6SEG - chains A and I of the 10 polymer chains in the assembly; structure by electron microscopy, 3.10 A resolution.

[Chain A]
Protein: Histone H3-like centromeric protein A
From: Homo sapiens
UniProtKB: P49450 (CENPA_HUMAN); residues 1-140 here = UniProt positions 1-140
Sequence (140 residues; row label = number of the first residue in the row):
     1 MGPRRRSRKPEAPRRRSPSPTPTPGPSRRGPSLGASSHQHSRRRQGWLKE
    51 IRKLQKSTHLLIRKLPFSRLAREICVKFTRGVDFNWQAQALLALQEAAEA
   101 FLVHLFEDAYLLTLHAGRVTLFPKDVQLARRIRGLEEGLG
Unresolved in the structure: 1-44, 140

[Chain I]
Molecule: 145-nt DNA strand
From: synthetic construct
Sequence (145 nucleotides; numbered -72 to 72; the number before each row is that of its first residue; numbers below 1 keep their minus sign (DA-72 is residue -72)):
   -72 ATCAGAATCCCGGTGCCGAGGCCGCTCAATTGGTCGTAGACAGCTCTAGC
   -22 ACCGCTTAAACGCACGTACGCGCTGTCCCCCGCGTTTTAACCGCCAAGGG
    28 GATTACTCCCTAGTCTCCAGGCACGTGTCAGATATATACATCGAT

[How chain A and chain I interact]
Pairs across the interface (13):
  Arg72(A) - DC-23(I)  salt bridge to the phosphate
  Asn85(A) - DG-24(I)  phosphate contact
  Asn85(A) - DC-23(I)  phosphate contact
  Trp86(A) - DG-24(I)  phosphate contact
  Trp86(A) - DC-23(I)  hydrogen bond to the phosphate
  Gln87(A) - DG-24(I)  phosphate contact
  Ala88(A) - DG-24(I)  hydrogen bond to the phosphate
  Arg118(A) - DG-3(I)  phosphate contact
  Val119(A) - DC-4(I)  sugar contact
  Val119(A) - DG-3(I)  hydrogen bond to the phosphate
  Thr120(A) - DG-3(I)  hydrogen bond to the phosphate
  Phe122(A) - DG-3(I)  phosphate contact
  Phe122(A) - DC-2(I)  phosphate contact
Other interface residues (no listed pair), chain A (11 interface residues in all): Arg63, Gly117
Other interface residues (no listed pair), chain I (7 interface residues in all): DA-14, DA-13

[Summary]
11 residues of chain A and 7 residues of chain I are in contact; the contacts include 4 hydrogen bonds and 1
salt bridge. Among the polar pairs are Trp86(A)-DC-23(I), Ala88(A)-DG-24(I) and Val119(A)-DG-3(I).
Chain A is Histone H3-like centromeric protein A (Homo sapiens) and chain I is a 145-nt DNA strand (synthetic
construct); the structure, Class1: CENP-A nucleosome in complex with CENP-C central region, was determined by
electron microscopy (same publication as 6SE0, 6SE6, 6SEE and 6SEF).
